PDB entry 8H40 | electron microscopy, 3.60 A resolution | chains A and E of the 11 polymer chains in the assembly

== Chain A ==
Name: DNA-directed RNA polymerase subunit beta
Notes: EC 2.7.7.6
Reference sequence: P22703 (RPOB_NOSS1); residue numbers follow UniProt; this construct covers 2-1131
Chain sequence (1132 residues; numbered 0 to 1131; the number before each row is that of its first residue; numbering starts at 0):
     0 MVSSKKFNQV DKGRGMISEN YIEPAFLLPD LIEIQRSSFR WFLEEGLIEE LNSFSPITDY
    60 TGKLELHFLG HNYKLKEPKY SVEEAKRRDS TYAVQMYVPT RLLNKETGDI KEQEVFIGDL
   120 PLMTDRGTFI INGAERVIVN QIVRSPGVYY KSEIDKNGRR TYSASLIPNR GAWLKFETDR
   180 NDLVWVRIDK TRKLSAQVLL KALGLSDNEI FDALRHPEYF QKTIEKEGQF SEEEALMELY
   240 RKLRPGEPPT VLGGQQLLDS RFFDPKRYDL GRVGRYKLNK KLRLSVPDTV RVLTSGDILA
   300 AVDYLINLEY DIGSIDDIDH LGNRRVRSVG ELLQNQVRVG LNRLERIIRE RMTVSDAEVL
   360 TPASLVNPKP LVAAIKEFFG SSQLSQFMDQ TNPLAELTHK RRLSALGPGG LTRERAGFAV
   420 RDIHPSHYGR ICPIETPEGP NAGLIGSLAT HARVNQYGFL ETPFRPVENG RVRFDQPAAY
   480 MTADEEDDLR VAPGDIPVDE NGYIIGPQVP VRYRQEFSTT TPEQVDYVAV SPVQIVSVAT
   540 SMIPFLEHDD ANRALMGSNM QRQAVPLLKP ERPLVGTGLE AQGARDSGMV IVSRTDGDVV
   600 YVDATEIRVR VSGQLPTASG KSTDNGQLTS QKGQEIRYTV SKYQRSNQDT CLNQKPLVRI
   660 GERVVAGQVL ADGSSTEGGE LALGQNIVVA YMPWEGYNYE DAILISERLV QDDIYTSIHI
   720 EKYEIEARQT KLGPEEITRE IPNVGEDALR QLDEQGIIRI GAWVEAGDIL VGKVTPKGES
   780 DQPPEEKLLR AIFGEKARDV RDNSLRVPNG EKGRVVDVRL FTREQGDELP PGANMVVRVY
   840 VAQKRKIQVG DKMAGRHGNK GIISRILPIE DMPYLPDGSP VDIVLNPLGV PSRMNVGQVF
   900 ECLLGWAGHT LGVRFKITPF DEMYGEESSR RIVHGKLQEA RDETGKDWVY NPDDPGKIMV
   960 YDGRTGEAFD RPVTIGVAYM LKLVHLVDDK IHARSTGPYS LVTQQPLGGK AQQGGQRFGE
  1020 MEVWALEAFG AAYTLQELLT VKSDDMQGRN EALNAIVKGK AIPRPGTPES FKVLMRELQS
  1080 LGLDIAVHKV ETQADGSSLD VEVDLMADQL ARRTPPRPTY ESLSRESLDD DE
Disordered / not traced: 0-23, 1101-1131
Differences from the reference sequence: initiating methionine (0); expression tag (1)

== Chain E ==
Name: DNA-directed RNA polymerase subunit gamma
Notes: EC 2.7.7.6
Reference sequence: P22704 (RPOC1_NOSS1); residue numbers follow UniProt; this construct covers 1-625
Chain sequence (625 residues; each row starts with the number of its first residue):
     1 MRPAQTNQFD YVKIGLASPE RIRQWGERTL PNGQVVGEVT KPETINYRTL KPEMDGLFCE
    61 RIFGPAKDWE CHCGKYKRVR HRGIVCERCG VEVTESRVRR HRMGYIKLAA PVAHVWYLKG
   121 IPSYISILLD MPLRDVEQIV YFNSYVVLSP GNAETLTYKQ LLSEDQWLEI EDQIYSEDSQ
   181 LQGVEVGIGA EALLRLLADI NLEQEAESLR EEIGSAKGQK RAKLIKRLRV IDNFIATGSK
   241 PEWMVMTVIP VIPPDLRPMV QLDGGRFATS DLNDLYRRVI NRNNRLARLQ EILAPEIIVR
   301 NEKRMLQEAV DALIDNGRRG RTVVGANNRP LKSLSDIIEG KQGRFRQNLL GKRVDYSGRS
   361 VIVVGPKLKI HQCGLPREMA IELFQPFVIN RLIRSGMVNN IKAAKKLISR NDPSVWDVLE
   421 EVIEGHPVML NRAPTLHRLG IQAFEPILVE GRAIQLHPLV CPAFNADFDG DQMAVHVPLS
   481 LESQAEARLL MLASNNILSP ATGRPIITPS QDMVLGAYYL TAENPGATKG AGKYFASLDD
   541 VIMAFQQEQI DLHAYVYVRF DGDVESDQPD TEPVKVTTNE DGSRTVLYKY RRVREDAQGN
   601 VISQYIYTTP GRVIYNKAIQ EALAS
Disordered / not traced: 1-5

== Chain A / chain E interface ==
Residue-residue contacts (148; chain A residue first):
  Gly695(A) - Val364(E)
  Gly695(A) - Pro366(E)
  Tyr696(A) - Pro366(E)  hydrogen bond (side chain-backbone)
  Tyr696(A) - Lys367(E)
  Tyr698(A) - Pro458(E)  hydrophobic
  Tyr698(A) - Ser510(E)  hydrogen bond
  Tyr698(A) - Gln511(E)  hydrogen bond
  Tyr698(A) - Asp512(E)
  Glu699(A) - Val364(E)
  Glu699(A) - Phe468(E)
  Glu699(A) - Gln511(E)
  Asp700(A) - Asp467(E)
  Asp700(A) - Phe468(E)  hydrogen bond (side chain-backbone)
  Asp700(A) - Asp469(E)
  Ala701(A) - Val364(E)  hydrophobic
  Asp780(A) - Glu70(E)
  Asp780(A) - Lys77(E)
  Lys859(A) - Asp469(E)
  Ile861(A) - Ile362(E)
  Ile861(A) - Val363(E)  hydrophobic
  Ile861(A) - Phe468(E)
  Ile861(A) - Asp469(E)
  Ile861(A) - Gly470(E)
  Ile862(A) - Val363(E)
  Arg864(A) - Lys367(E)
  Asp969(A) - Tyr519(E)  hydrogen bond
  Val986(A) - Arg452(E)
  Asp987(A) - Arg452(E)
  Lys989(A) - Ser360(E)
  Lys989(A) - Val361(E)
  Lys989(A) - Gln472(E)
  Ile990(A) - Arg359(E)
  Ile990(A) - Ser360(E)
  Ile990(A) - Met379(E)  hydrophobic
  His991(A) - Ser357(E)
  His991(A) - Gly358(E)
  His991(A) - Arg359(E)
  His991(A) - Met379(E)
  Ala992(A) - Ser357(E)
  Ala992(A) - Glu382(E)
  Arg993(A) - Asp355(E)  salt bridge
  Arg993(A) - Tyr356(E)  hydrogen bond (backbone-backbone)
  Arg993(A) - Ser357(E)  hydrogen bond (backbone-backbone)
  Ser994(A) - Asp355(E)
  Ser994(A) - Tyr356(E)  hydrogen bond (backbone-backbone)
  Ser994(A) - Glu382(E)
  Ser994(A) - Gln385(E)
  Thr995(A) - Asp355(E)
  Thr995(A) - Tyr356(E)
  Gln1004(A) - Asn348(E)  hydrogen bond
  Gln1004(A) - Lys352(E)
  Pro1005(A) - Arg353(E)
  Pro1005(A) - Val354(E)
  Gly1007(A) - Arg353(E)  hydrogen bond (backbone-side chain)
  Gly1014(A) - Arg353(E)  hydrogen bond (backbone-side chain)
  Gly1014(A) - Val354(E)
  Gln1015(A) - Arg353(E)
  Gln1015(A) - Val354(E)  hydrogen bond (backbone-backbone)
  Gln1015(A) - Ser357(E)
  Gln1015(A) - Arg359(E)  hydrogen bond
  Gln1015(A) - Ala474(E)
  Gln1015(A) - His476(E)
  Arg1016(A) - Gly351(E)
  Arg1016(A) - Lys352(E)
  Arg1016(A) - Arg353(E)
  Phe1017(A) - Leu350(E)
  Phe1017(A) - Gly351(E)
  Phe1017(A) - Lys352(E)  hydrogen bond (backbone-backbone)
  Gly1018(A) - Leu350(E)
  Gly1018(A) - Gly351(E)
  Glu1019(A) - Leu350(E)
  Met1020(A) - Thr435(E)
  Met1020(A) - Leu436(E)  hydrogen bond (backbone-backbone)
  Glu1021(A) - Pro434(E)
  Glu1021(A) - Thr435(E)
  Val1022(A) - Leu350(E)
  Trp1023(A) - Leu436(E)
  Ala1024(A) - Thr435(E)
  Ala1024(A) - Leu436(E)  hydrogen bond (backbone-backbone)
  Ala1024(A) - His437(E)
  Ala1024(A) - Arg438(E)
  Ala1024(A) - Ile441(E)  hydrophobic
  Ala1027(A) - Arg438(E)
  Phe1028(A) - Arg438(E)
  Phe1028(A) - Leu439(E)
  Phe1028(A) - Ile441(E)
  Phe1028(A) - Met491(E)  hydrophobic
  Gly1029(A) - Leu490(E)
  Ala1030(A) - Glu486(E)
  Ala1030(A) - Leu490(E)
  Tyr1032(A) - Glu482(E)
  Thr1033(A) - Ser483(E)
  Thr1033(A) - Glu486(E)
  Leu1037(A) - Val354(E)
  Leu1038(A) - Lys352(E)  hydrogen bond (backbone-side chain)
  Lys1041(A) - Val354(E)
  Lys1041(A) - Asp355(E)
  Lys1041(A) - Tyr356(E)
  Lys1041(A) - Val477(E)  hydrogen bond (side chain-backbone)
  Lys1041(A) - Leu479(E)
  Ser1042(A) - Lys352(E)
  Ser1042(A) - Val354(E)
  Asp1043(A) - Lys352(E)
  Ile1055(A) - Pro386(E)  hydrophobic
  Ile1055(A) - Phe387(E)
  Ile1055(A) - Asn390(E)
  Gly1058(A) - Asn390(E)
  Arg1063(A) - Thr6(E)
  Thr1066(A) - Gln8(E)
  Ser1069(A) - Leu349(E)
  Val1072(A) - Arg344(E)
  Leu1073(A) - Phe345(E)  hydrophobic
  Arg1075(A) - His101(E)  hydrogen bond (side chain-backbone)
  Arg1075(A) - Met103(E)
  Leu1077(A) - Ile338(E)  hydrophobic
  Gln1078(A) - Trp25(E)
  Gln1078(A) - Met103(E)
  Ser1079(A) - Pro250(E)
  Ser1079(A) - Ile252(E)
  Leu1080(A) - Ile314(E)  hydrophobic
  Leu1080(A) - Leu334(E)  hydrophobic
  Gly1081(A) - Gly15(E)
  Gly1081(A) - Leu16(E)
  Gly1081(A) - Ala17(E)  hydrogen bond (backbone-backbone)
  Leu1082(A) - Ile14(E)  hydrophobic
  Leu1082(A) - Gly15(E)
  Leu1082(A) - Leu16(E)
  Leu1082(A) - Ala17(E)  hydrogen bond (backbone-backbone)
  Leu1082(A) - Trp25(E)
  Asp1083(A) - Lys13(E)
  Asp1083(A) - Ile14(E)
  Asp1083(A) - Gly15(E)  hydrogen bond (side chain-backbone)
  Asp1083(A) - Leu16(E)  hydrogen bond (side chain-backbone)
  Ile1084(A) - Val12(E)  hydrophobic
  Ile1084(A) - Lys13(E)
  Ala1085(A) - Tyr11(E)
  Ala1085(A) - Lys13(E)
  Val1086(A) - Phe9(E)
  Val1086(A) - Tyr11(E)
  His1087(A) - Phe9(E)
  His1087(A) - Asp10(E)
  His1087(A) - Tyr11(E)  hydrogen bond
  Lys1088(A) - Asn7(E)  hydrogen bond (side chain-backbone)
  Lys1088(A) - Gln8(E)
  Lys1088(A) - Phe9(E)
  Val1089(A) - Tyr11(E)  hydrophobic
  Asp1099(A) - Gln8(E)
  Asp1099(A) - Phe9(E)
Other interface residues (no listed pair), chain A (82 interface residues in all): Arg727, Ser779, Pro829, Val848, Lys851, Gly860, Ser863, Tyr998, Val1001, Leu1052, Val1056, Ala1060, Lys1071, Glu1076
Other interface residues (no listed pair), chain E (88 interface residues in all): Arg21, Ile22, Arg100, Leu256, Gly264, Leu383, Ile389, Asn431, Gly440, Gln442, Gly451, Leu481

== Summary ==
The interface between chain A and chain E involves 82 residues on one side and 88 on the other, with 25
hydrogen bonds and 1 salt bridge. Among the polar pairs are Arg993(A)-Asp355(E), Tyr696(A)-Pro366(E) and
Tyr698(A)-Ser510(E).
Chain A is DNA-directed RNA polymerase subunit beta and chain E is DNA-directed RNA polymerase subunit gamma;
the structure, Cryo-EM structure of the transcription activation complex NtcA-TAC, was determined by electron
microscopy together with 8H3V and 8H3Z from the same study.
